PDB entry 4CD7 | X-ray diffraction, 1.65 A resolution | chain A

[Chain A]
Protein: Endo-beta-1,4-mannanase
Source organism: Alicyclobacillus acidocaldarius
Notes: EC 3.2.1.78
UniProtKB: A5H1I6 (A5H1I6_9BACL); numbering as in UniProt (aligned over 1-320)
Chain sequence (320 residues; each row starts with the number of its first residue):
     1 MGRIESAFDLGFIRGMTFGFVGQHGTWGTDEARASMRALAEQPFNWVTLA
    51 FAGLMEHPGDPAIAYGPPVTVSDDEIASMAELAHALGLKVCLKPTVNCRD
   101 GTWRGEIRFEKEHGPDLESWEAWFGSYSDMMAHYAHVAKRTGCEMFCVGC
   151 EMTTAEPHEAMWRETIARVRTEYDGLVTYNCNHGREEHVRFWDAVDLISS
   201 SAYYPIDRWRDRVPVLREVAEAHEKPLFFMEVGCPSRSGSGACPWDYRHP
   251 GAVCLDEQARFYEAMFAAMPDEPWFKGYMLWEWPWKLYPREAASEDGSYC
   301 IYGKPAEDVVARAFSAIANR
Not modelled in the structure: 1-5, 320
Small-molecule neighbours: beta-D-mannopyranose / 5-hydroxymethyl-3,4-dihydroxypiperidine: Phe-20, Val-21, Asn-97, Arg-104, Glu-151, Tyr-203, Glu-231, Trp-245, Asp-246, Tyr-247, Trp-281, Glu-282, Tyr-299

[In short]
Chain A binds beta-D-mannopyranose / 5-hydroxymethyl-3,4-dihydroxypiperidine.
Chain A is Endo-beta-1,4-mannanase (Alicyclobacillus acidocaldarius); the structure, The structure of GH113
beta-mannanase AaManA from Alicyclobacillus acidocaldarius in complex with ManIFG and beta-1,4-mannobiose, was
determined by X-ray diffraction together with 4CD4, 4CD5, 4CD6 and 4CD8 from the same study.
